Entry 9CEU (electron microscopy, 3.29 A resolution); this record covers chains N and P of the 4 polymer chains in the assembly.

# Chain N
Molecule: 54-nt DNA strand
Sequence (54 nucleotides; each row starts with the number of its first residue; numbers below 1 keep their minus sign (DA-24 is residue -24)):
   -24 ATTCGAGCTC GGTACCCGGG CATATCTATA GGTTATGAAA TCAAATTACA AATA
Not modelled in the structure: -24 to -16, 0-29

# Chain P
Name: Maltose/maltodextrin-binding periplasmic protein, Spizellomyces punctatus Fanzor 1
Organism: Escherichia coli K-12
UniProtKB: chimeric construct of P0AEX9, A0A0L0H5U9: residues -375 to -10 from P0AEX9 (MALE_ECOLI) positions 27-392 (UniProt number = residue number + 402); residues 2-638 from A0A0L0H5U9 positions 2-638 (same numbers)
Amino-acid sequence (1032 residues; each row starts with the number of its first residue; numbers below 1 keep their minus sign (Met-393 is residue -393)):
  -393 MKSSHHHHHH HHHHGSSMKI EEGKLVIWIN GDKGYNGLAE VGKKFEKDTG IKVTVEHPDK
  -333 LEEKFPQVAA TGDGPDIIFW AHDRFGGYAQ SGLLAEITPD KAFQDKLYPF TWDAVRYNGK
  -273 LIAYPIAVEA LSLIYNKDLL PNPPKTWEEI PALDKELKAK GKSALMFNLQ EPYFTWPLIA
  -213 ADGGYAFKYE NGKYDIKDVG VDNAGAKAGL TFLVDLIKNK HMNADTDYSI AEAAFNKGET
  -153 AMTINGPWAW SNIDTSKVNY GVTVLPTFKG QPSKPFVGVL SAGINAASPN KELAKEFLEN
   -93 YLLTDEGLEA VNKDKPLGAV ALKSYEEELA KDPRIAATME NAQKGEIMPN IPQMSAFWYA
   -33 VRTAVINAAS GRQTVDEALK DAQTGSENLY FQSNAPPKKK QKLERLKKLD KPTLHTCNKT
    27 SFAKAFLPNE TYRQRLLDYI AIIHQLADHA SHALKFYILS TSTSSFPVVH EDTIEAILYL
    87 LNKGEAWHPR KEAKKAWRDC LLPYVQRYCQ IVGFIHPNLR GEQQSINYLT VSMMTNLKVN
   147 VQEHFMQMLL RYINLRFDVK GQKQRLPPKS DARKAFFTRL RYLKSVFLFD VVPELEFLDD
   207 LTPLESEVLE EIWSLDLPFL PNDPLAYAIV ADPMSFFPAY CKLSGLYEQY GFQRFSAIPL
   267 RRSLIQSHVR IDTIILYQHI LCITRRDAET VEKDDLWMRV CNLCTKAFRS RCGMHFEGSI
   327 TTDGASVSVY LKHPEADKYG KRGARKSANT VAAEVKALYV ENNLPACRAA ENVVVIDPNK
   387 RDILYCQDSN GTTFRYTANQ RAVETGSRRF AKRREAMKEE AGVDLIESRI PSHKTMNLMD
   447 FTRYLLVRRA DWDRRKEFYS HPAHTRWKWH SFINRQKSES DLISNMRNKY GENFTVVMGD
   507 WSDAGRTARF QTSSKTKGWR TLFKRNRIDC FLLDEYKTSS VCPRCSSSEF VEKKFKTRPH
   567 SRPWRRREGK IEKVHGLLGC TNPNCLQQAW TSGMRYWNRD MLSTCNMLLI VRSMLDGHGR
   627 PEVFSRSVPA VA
Not modelled in the structure: -393 to 17, 346-354, 634-638
Construct notes: expression tag (-393 to -376); linker (-9 to 1)
Metal / ion sites: Zn2+: Cys548, Cys551, Cys586, Cys591
From the paper describing this entry:
  - binding site for the 54-nt DNA strand: Tyr345
  - conformationally variable residues (loop rearrangement): Asp506 to Thr522
  - mutagenesis - D606N: increased catalytic activity

# How chain N and chain P interact
Contacting residue pairs (24):
  DC-8(N) with Arg292(P), salt bridge to the phosphate
  DG-7(N) with Thr290(P), phosphate contact; Arg292(P), salt bridge to the phosphate
  DG-6(N) with Arg126(P), hydrogen bond to the phosphate
  DG-5(N) with Arg126(P), salt bridge to the phosphate; Gly127(P), hydrogen bond to the phosphate; Arg291(P), hydrogen bond to the base
  DC-4(N) with Tyr85(P), phosphate contact; Lys89(P), salt bridge to the phosphate; Trp93(P), phosphate contact; His94(P), sugar contact; Pro95(P), phosphate contact; Arg96(P), hydrogen bond to the phosphate
  DA-3(N) with Pro95(P), phosphate contact; Arg96(P), hydrogen bond to the phosphate; Lys97(P), hydrogen bond to the phosphate; Lys100(P), salt bridge to the phosphate; Gln129(P), base contact
  DT-2(N) with Lys97(P), salt bridge to the phosphate; Lys100(P), base contact; Gln129(P), hydrogen bond to the base; Asn133(P), base contact
  DA-1(N) with Lys344(P), base contact; Tyr345(P), base contact
Other interface residues (no listed pair), chain P (19 interface residues in all): Glu81, Glu128

# Overview
8 residues of chain N face 19 of chain P across their interface; the contacts include 7 hydrogen bonds and 6
salt bridges. Among the polar pairs are DG-5(N)-Arg291(P), DT-2(N)-Gln129(P) and DG-6(N)-Arg126(P). From the
paper: a binding site for the 54-nt DNA strand at Tyr345(P); D606N of chain P increases catalytic activity.
Chain N is a 54-nt DNA strand and chain P is Maltose/maltodextrin-binding periplasmic protein, Spizellomyces
punctatus Fanzor 1 (Escherichia coli K-12); the structure, Spizellomyces punctatus Fanzor (SpuFz) State 1, was
determined by electron microscopy together with 9CER, 9CES, 9CET, 9CEV, 9CEW, 9CEX and 6 further entries from
the same study.
